Entry 7BUV (X-ray diffraction, 3.30 A resolution); this record covers chains A and B.

Chain A (and B):
Molecule: FPS3
Organism: Eucommia ulmoides
Notes: chain B of this document is another copy of the same molecule, construct and numbering; everything in this record applies to it too
Reference sequence: A0A1L3KPU1 (A0A1L3KPU1_EUCUL); numbering as in UniProt (aligned over 1-348)
Sequence (364 residues; each row starts with the number of its first residue; numbers below 1 keep their minus sign (Met-15 is residue -15)):
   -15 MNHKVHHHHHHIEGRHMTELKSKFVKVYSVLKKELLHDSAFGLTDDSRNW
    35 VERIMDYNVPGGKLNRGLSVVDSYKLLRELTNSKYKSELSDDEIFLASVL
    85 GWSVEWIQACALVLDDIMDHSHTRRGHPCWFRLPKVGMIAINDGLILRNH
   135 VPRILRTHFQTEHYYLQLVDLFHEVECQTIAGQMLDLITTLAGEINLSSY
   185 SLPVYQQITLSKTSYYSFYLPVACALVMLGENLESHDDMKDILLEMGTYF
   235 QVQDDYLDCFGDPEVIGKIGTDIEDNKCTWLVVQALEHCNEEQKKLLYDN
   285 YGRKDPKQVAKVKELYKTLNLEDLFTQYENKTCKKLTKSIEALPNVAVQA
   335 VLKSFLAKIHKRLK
Unresolved in the structure: -15 to 5, 67-68, 103-113 (chain B: -15 to 4, 21-26, 103-113, 286-288, 328, 347-348)
Differences from the reference sequence: initiating methionine (-15); expression tag (-14 to 0)
Reported in the primary citation:
  - mutagenesis - C94Y/A95F: abolished catalytic activity
  - specificity-determining residues: Cys94, Ala95

How chain A and chain B interact:
Contacting residue pairs (50):
  Ala24(A) - Glu218(B)
  Leu98(A) - Met168(B)  hydrophobic
  Trp114(A) - Ile179(B)
  Phe115(A) - Ser182(B)
  Phe115(A) - Ser183(B)
  Leu117(A) - Ile172(B)
  Pro118(A) - Leu169(B)
  Pro118(A) - Thr173(B)
  Pro118(A) - Ala176(B)
  Pro118(A) - Ser183(B)
  Pro118(A) - Val188(B)  hydrophobic
  Gly121(A) - Ile172(B)
  Met122(A) - Leu169(B)
  Met122(A) - Pro187(B)
  Met122(A) - Gln191(B)
  Ile125(A) - Ala165(B)  hydrophobic
  Ile125(A) - Met168(B)  hydrophobic
  Ile125(A) - Leu169(B)
  Leu129(A) - Gln162(B)
  Arg140(A) - Asp154(B)  salt bridge
  Asp154(A) - Arg140(B)  salt bridge
  His157(A) - His157(B)  hydrogen bond
  Glu160(A) - Cys161(B)
  Cys161(A) - Leu129(B)
  Cys161(A) - Glu160(B)
  Gln162(A) - Leu129(B)
  Ile164(A) - Ile164(B)  hydrophobic
  Ile164(A) - Met168(B)
  Gln167(A) - Met168(B)
  Met168(A) - Ile164(B)  hydrophobic
  Met168(A) - Gln167(B)
  Met168(A) - Met168(B)  hydrophobic
  Met168(A) - Leu171(B)  hydrophobic
  Leu169(A) - Pro118(B)
  Leu169(A) - Met122(B)
  Leu171(A) - Ile172(B)  hydrophobic
  Ile172(A) - Leu117(B)
  Ile172(A) - Pro118(B)
  Ile172(A) - Gly121(B)
  Ile172(A) - Leu171(B)  hydrophobic
  Thr173(A) - Pro118(B)
  Leu175(A) - Leu175(B)  hydrophobic
  Ile179(A) - Ile179(B)  hydrophobic
  Ser182(A) - Phe115(B)
  Ser183(A) - Phe115(B)
  Ser183(A) - Pro118(B)
  Ser185(A) - Lys119(B)
  Pro187(A) - Met122(B)
  Val188(A) - Pro118(B)  hydrophobic
  Gln191(A) - Met122(B)
Also at the interface, not in a pair above, chain A (36 interface residues in all): Lys119, Leu150, Ala165, Ala176, Asn180
Also at the interface, not in a pair above, chain B (39 interface residues in all): Leu98, Trp114, Ile125, Asn126, Arg132, Pro136, Leu150, Asn180, Ser185

Summary:
The interface between chain A and chain B involves 36 residues on one side and 39 on the other; the contacts
include 1 hydrogen bond and 2 salt bridges. Among the polar pairs are Arg140(A)-Asp154(B) and
His157(A)-His157(B). From the paper: C94Y/A95F of chain A abolish catalytic activity; specificity determinants
Cys94(A) and Ala95(A).
Both chains are FPS3 (Eucommia ulmoides). Entry 7BUV (Eucommia ulmoides TPT3, crystal form 2) was determined
by X-ray diffraction together with 7BUU, 7BUW and 7BUX from the same study.
